PDB entry 6NEU | X-ray diffraction, 2.30 A resolution | chains A and B

== Chain A (and B) ==
Protein: FAD-dependent monooxygenase tropB
Source organism: Talaromyces stipitatus (strain ATCC 10500 / CBS 375.48 / QM 6759 / NRRL 1006)
Notes: chain B of this document is another copy of the same molecule, construct and numbering; everything in this record applies to it too
Reference sequence: B8M9J8 (TROPB_TALSN); numbering as in UniProt (aligned over 1-447)
Amino-acid sequence (447 residues; numbered 1 to 447; the number before each row is that of its first residue):
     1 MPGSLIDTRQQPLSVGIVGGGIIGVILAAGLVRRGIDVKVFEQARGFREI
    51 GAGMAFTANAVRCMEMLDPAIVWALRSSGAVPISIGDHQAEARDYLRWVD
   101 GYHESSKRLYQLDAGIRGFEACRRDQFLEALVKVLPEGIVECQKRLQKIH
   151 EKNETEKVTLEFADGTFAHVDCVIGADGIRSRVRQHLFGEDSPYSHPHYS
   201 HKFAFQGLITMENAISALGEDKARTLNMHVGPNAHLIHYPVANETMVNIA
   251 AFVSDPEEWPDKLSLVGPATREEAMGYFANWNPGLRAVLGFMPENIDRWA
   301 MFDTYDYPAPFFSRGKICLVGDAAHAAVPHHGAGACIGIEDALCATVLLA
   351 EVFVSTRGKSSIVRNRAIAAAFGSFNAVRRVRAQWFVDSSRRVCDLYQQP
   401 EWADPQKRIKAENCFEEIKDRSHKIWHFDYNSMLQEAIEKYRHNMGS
Not modelled in the structure: 1-10, 81-86 (chain B: 1-10, 83-88)
Construct notes: engineered mutation Q206 (Arg in B8M9J8)
Ligand contacts: FAD (flavin-adenine dinucleotide): V18, G19, G20, G21, I22, I23, G24, F41, E42, Q43, E49, M54, A55, F56, R124, K144, R145, L146, A176, D177, G178, R182, M301, V320, G321, D322, A323, P329, G332, A333, G334, A335, C336
Curated features (UniProtKB/Swiss-Prot):
  - active site: Y239
  - binding site (FAD): E42, A55, R124, D322, A335
  - glycosylation (N-linked (GlcNAc...) asparagine): N153, N243
  - mutagenesis: H235 (H235A: Converts 10% of substrate to dearomatized product), Y239 (Y239F: Abolishes the catalytic activity), H330 (H330A: Converts 11% of substrate to dearomatized product), H331 (H331A: Converts 71% of substrate to dearomatized product)

== Interface between chain A and chain B ==
Residue-residue contacts (45; chain A residue first):
  R33(A) - R33(B)
  R33(A) - D68(B)  salt bridge
  R33(A) - P69(B)
  R33(A) - A70(B)  hydrogen bond (backbone-backbone)
  R33(A) - V134(B)
  R34(A) - E65(B)  salt bridge
  R34(A) - P69(B)
  R34(A) - W73(B)
  G35(A) - W73(B)
  E65(A) - R34(B)  salt bridge
  M66(A) - M66(B)  hydrophobic
  L67(A) - P69(B)
  D68(A) - R33(B)  salt bridge
  P69(A) - R33(B)
  P69(A) - R34(B)
  P69(A) - L67(B)
  P69(A) - P69(B)
  A70(A) - R33(B)  hydrogen bond (backbone-backbone)
  W73(A) - R34(B)
  W73(A) - G35(B)
  R76(A) - V354(B)
  R76(A) - R357(B)  hydrogen bond (backbone-side chain)
  D87(A) - G358(B)
  H88(A) - K359(B)
  H88(A) - S360(B)  hydrogen bond
  H88(A) - V363(B)
  Q89(A) - K359(B)  hydrogen bond (backbone-side chain)
  E91(A) - S355(B)
  R117(A) - E351(B)  salt bridge
  R117(A) - V354(B)
  R117(A) - S355(B)
  R117(A) - R442(B)
  V134(A) - R33(B)
  E351(A) - R117(B)  salt bridge
  V354(A) - R76(B)
  V354(A) - R117(B)
  S355(A) - E91(B)
  S355(A) - R117(B)
  R357(A) - R76(B)  hydrogen bond (side chain-backbone)
  R357(A) - A80(B)  hydrogen bond (side chain-backbone)
  R357(A) - V81(B)
  K359(A) - Q89(B)  hydrogen bond (side chain-backbone)
  N431(A) - N431(B)
  R442(A) - I116(B)
  S447(A) - E91(B)
Other interface residues (no listed pair), chain A (28 interface residues in all): I116, V347, A350
Other interface residues (no listed pair), chain B (31 interface residues in all): P82, A90, V347

== Summary ==
28 residues of chain A face 31 of chain B across their interface, with 8 hydrogen bonds and 6 salt bridges.
Polar pairs include R33(A)-D68(B), R34(A)-E65(B) and R117(A)-E351(B). Chain A binds flavin-adenine
dinucleotide.
Both chains are FAD-dependent monooxygenase tropB (Talaromyces stipitatus (strain ATCC 10500 / CBS 375.48 / QM
6759 / NRRL 1006)). Entry 6NEU (FAD-dependent monooxygenase TropB from T. stipitatus R206Q variant) was
determined by X-ray diffraction together with 6NES, 6NET and 6NEV from the same study.
